PDB entry 7LEP | electron microscopy, 3.25 A resolution | chains D and H of the 8 polymer chains in the assembly

== Chain D ==
Protein: Glutamate receptor 2
Organism: Mus musculus
Reference sequence: C9K0Z0 (C9K0Z0_MOUSE); residues 396-819 here correspond to UniProt positions 417-840 (UniProt number = residue number + 21)
Amino-acid sequence (424 residues; numbered 396 to 819; the number before each row is that of its first residue):
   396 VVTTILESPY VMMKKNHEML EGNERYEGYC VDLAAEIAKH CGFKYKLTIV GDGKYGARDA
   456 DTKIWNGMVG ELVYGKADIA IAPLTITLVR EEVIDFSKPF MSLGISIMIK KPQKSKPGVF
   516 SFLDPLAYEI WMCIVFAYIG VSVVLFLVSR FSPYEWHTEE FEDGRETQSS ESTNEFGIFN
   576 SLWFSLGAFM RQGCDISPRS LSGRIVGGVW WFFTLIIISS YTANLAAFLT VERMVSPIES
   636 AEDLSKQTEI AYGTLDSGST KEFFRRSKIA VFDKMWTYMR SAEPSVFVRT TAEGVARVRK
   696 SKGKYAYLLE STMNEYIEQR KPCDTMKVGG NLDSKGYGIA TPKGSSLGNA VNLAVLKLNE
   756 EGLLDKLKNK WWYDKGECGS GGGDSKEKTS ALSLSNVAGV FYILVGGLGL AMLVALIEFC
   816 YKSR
Disordered / not traced: 548-568
Sequence notes: conflict E756 (Gln777 in C9K0Z0)
Disulfide bonds: C718-C773
Ligand contacts: ZK1 ({[7-morpholin-4-yl-2,3-dioxo-6-(trifluoromethyl)-3,4-dihydroquinoxalin-1(2H)-yl]methyl}phosphonic acid): E402, Y450, P478, L479, T480, R485, G653, S654, E705, T707, M708, Y732

== Chain H ==
Protein: Voltage-dependent calcium channel gamma-8 subunit
Organism: Mus musculus
Reference sequence: Q8VHW2 (CCG8_MOUSE); residues 19-233 here = UniProt positions 19-233
Amino-acid sequence (215 residues; numbered 19 to 233; the number before each row is that of its first residue):
    19 VQVLLTTIGA FSAFGLMTIA ISTDYWLYTR ALICNTTNLT AGDDGPPHRG GSGSSEKKDP
    79 GGLTHSGLWR ICCLEGLKRG VCVKINHFPE DTDYDHDSAE YLLRVVRASS IFPILSAILL
   139 LLGGVCVAAS RVYKSKRNII LGAGILFVAA GLSNIIGVIV YISANAGEPG PKRDEEKKNH
   199 YSYGWSFYFG GLSFILAEVI GVLAVNIYIE RSREA
Disordered / not traced: 49-79, 107-116, 186-195
Disulfide bonds: C90-C100
Ligand contacts: XVD (6-[2-chloro-6-(trifluoromethoxy)phenyl]-1H-benzimidazol-2-ol): M35, N172, I173, V176, I180, F205, Y206, G208, G209
Reported in the primary citation:
  - binding site for XVD: N172, F205, G208

== Interface between chain D and chain H ==
Residue-residue contacts (12):
  K511(D) - S181(H)  hydrogen bond (side chain-backbone)
  K511(D) - A184(H)
  K511(D) - G185(H)
  S790(D) - S181(H)
  A793(D) - I177(H)  hydrophobic
  F796(D) - I177(H)  hydrophobic
  Y797(D) - I177(H)  hydrophobic
  Y797(D) - V178(H)
  V800(D) - I173(H)  hydrophobic
  V800(D) - I174(H)  hydrophobic
  L803(D) - L170(H)  hydrophobic
  L811(D) - I163(H)  hydrophobic
Other interface residues (no listed pair), chain D (11 interface residues in all): L789, G804, M807
Other interface residues (no listed pair), chain H (12 interface residues in all): L121, V166, I180

== Overview ==
11 residues of chain D face 12 of chain H across their interface, with 1 hydrogen bond. The hydrogen-bonded
pair is K511(D)-S181(H). Chain D binds compound ZK1. Bound to chain H: compound XVD. The paper reports a
binding site for XVD at N172(H), F205(H) and G208(H).
Chain D is Glutamate receptor 2 and chain H is Voltage-dependent calcium channel gamma-8 subunit, both from
Mus musculus; the structure, The composite LBD-TMD structure combined from all hippocampal AMPAR subtypes at
3.25 Angstrom resolution, was determined by electron microscopy.
